PDB entry 1HJ3 | X-ray diffraction, 1.60 A resolution | chains A and B

# Chain A (and B)
Molecule: Nitrite reductase
Source organism: Paracoccus pantotrophus
Notes: EC 1.7.2.1, 1.7.99.1; chain B of this document is another copy of the same molecule, construct and numbering; everything in this record applies to it too
Reference sequence: P72181 (NIRS_PARPN); residues 1-567 here correspond to UniProt positions 30-596 (UniProt number = residue number + 29)
Sequence (567 residues; each row starts with the number of its first residue):
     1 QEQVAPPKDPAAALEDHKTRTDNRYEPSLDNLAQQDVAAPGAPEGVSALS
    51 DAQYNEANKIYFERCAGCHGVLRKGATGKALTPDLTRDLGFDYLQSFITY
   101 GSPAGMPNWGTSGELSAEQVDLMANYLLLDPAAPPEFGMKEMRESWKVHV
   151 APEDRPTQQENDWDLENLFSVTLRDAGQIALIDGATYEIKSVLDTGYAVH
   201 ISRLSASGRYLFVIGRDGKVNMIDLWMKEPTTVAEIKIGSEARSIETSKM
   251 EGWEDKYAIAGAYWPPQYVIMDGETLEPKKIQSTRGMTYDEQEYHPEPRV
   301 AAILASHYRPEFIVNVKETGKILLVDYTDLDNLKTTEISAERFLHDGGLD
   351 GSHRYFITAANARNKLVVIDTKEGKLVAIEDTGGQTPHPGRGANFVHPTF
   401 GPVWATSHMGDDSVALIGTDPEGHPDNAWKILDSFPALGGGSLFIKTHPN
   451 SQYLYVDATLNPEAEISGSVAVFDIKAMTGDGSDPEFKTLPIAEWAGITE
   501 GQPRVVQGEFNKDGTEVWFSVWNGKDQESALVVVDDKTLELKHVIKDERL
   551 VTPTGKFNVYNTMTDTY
Disordered / not traced: 1-16, 108-114 (chain B: 1-25)
Covalent attachments: heme c (HEC) linked to C65, C68
Bound ions: heme c Fe: H17, H69; heme d Fe: Y25, H200
Ligand contacts:
  - heme d (DHE): Y25, E26, P27, S28, M106, R174, V199, H200, I201, R203, R216, R243, S244, I245, Y263, A301, A302, I303, H345, R391, L443, F444, Q507, W522, T554, G555, F557
  - heme c (HEC): H17, N23, R64, H69, T77, G78, K79, L81, L89, Y93, L94, F97, I98, S102, P103, L115, M123, L127
Curated features (UniProtKB/Swiss-Prot):
  - binding site (heme c): H17, C65, C68, H69, K79, Y93
  - binding site (heme d1): Y25, S28, W109, R174, H200, R203, R216, R243, Y263, R391, Q507, T554

# How chain A and chain B interact
Contacting residue pairs (66; chain A residue first):
  G41(A) - G41(B)
  G41(A) - A42(B)
  G41(A) - P43(B)
  A42(A) - G41(B)
  P43(A) - A39(B)
  P43(A) - G41(B)
  E136(A) - Y294(B)
  G138(A) - Q292(B)
  M139(A) - E291(B)
  M139(A) - Q292(B)  hydrogen bond (backbone-backbone)
  K279(A) - Q292(B)  hydrogen bond (backbone-side chain)
  K280(A) - Q292(B)
  K280(A) - S339(B)  hydrogen bond
  I281(A) - M287(B)
  I281(A) - Q292(B)  hydrogen bond (backbone-side chain)
  Q282(A) - E337(B)
  S283(A) - G286(B)
  S283(A) - Y294(B)
  R285(A) - Y294(B)
  G286(A) - S283(B)
  M287(A) - I281(B)
  E291(A) - M139(B)
  Q292(A) - G138(B)
  Q292(A) - M139(B)  hydrogen bond (backbone-backbone)
  Q292(A) - K279(B)  hydrogen bond (side chain-backbone)
  Q292(A) - K280(B)
  Q292(A) - I281(B)  hydrogen bond (side chain-backbone)
  E293(A) - G138(B)
  E293(A) - M139(B)  hydrogen bond (side chain-backbone)
  E293(A) - K140(B)  hydrogen bond (side chain-backbone)
  E293(A) - E141(B)
  Y294(A) - E136(B)
  Y294(A) - S283(B)
  Y294(A) - R285(B)
  Y294(A) - Y294(B)
  D331(A) - E337(B)
  D331(A) - I338(B)
  D331(A) - S339(B)  hydrogen bond (backbone-backbone)
  N332(A) - T336(B)
  N332(A) - E337(B)
  N332(A) - I338(B)
  N332(A) - G374(B)
  N332(A) - K375(B)
  N332(A) - L376(B)  hydrogen bond (side chain-backbone)
  L333(A) - T335(B)
  L333(A) - T336(B)
  L333(A) - E337(B)  hydrogen bond (backbone-backbone)
  K334(A) - T335(B)
  K334(A) - T336(B)
  T335(A) - L333(B)
  T335(A) - K334(B)
  T335(A) - T335(B)  hydrogen bond (backbone-backbone)
  T336(A) - N332(B)
  T336(A) - L333(B)
  T336(A) - K334(B)
  E337(A) - Q282(B)  hydrogen bond
  E337(A) - D331(B)
  E337(A) - N332(B)
  E337(A) - L333(B)  hydrogen bond (backbone-backbone)
  I338(A) - D331(B)
  I338(A) - N332(B)
  S339(A) - K280(B)  hydrogen bond
  S339(A) - D331(B)  hydrogen bond (backbone-backbone)
  G374(A) - N332(B)
  K375(A) - N332(B)
  L376(A) - N332(B)  hydrogen bond (backbone-side chain)
Interface residues without a listed pair, chain A (32 interface residues in all): A39, D329
Interface residues without a listed pair, chain B (33 interface residues in all): P40

# In short
Chain A and chain B form an interface of 32 and 33 residues respectively, with 18 hydrogen bonds. Among the
polar pairs are K279(A)-Q292(B), K280(A)-S339(B) and I281(A)-Q292(B). Bound to chain A: heme d. Heme c is
covalently linked to C65(A).
Chain A and chain B are both Nitrite reductase (Paracoccus pantotrophus); the structure, Cytochrome cd1
Nitrite Reductase, dioxygen complex, was determined by X-ray diffraction (same publication as 1HJ4 and 1HJ5).
